6BLI - chains A and B of the 3 polymer chains in the assembly; structure by X-ray diffraction, 2.12 A resolution.

# Chain A
Protein: CB002.5 Fab Heavy Chain
Organism: Homo sapiens
Notes: antibody fragment or engineered binder
Chain sequence (231 residues; row label = number of the first residue in the row; a row labelled like 82A-82C holds insertion residues (82A, then the next letters in order)):
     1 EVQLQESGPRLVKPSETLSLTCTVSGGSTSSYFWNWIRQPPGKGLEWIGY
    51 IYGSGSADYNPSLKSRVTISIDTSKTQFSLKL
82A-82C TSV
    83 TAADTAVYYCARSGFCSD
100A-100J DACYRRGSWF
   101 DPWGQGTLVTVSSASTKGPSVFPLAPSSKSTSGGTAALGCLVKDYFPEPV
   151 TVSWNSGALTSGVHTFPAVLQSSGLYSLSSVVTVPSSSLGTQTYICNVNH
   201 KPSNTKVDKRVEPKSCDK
Disordered / not traced: 128-133, 215-218
Modified residues: Glu1 (pyroglutamic acid; PCA)
Cystine bridges: Cys22-Cys92, Cys98-Cys100C, Cys140-Cys196

# Chain B
Protein: CB002.5 Fab Light Chain
Organism: Homo sapiens
Notes: antibody fragment or engineered binder
Chain sequence (215 residues; row label = number of the first residue in the row):
     1 DIQMTQSPSSLSASVGDRVTITCRASQSIDNYLNWYQQKPGKAPKLLIYA
    51 ASGLQSGVPSRFSGSGSGTEFTLTVSSLHPEDFATYYCQQSYSTL
   95A T
    96 WTFGQGTKVEIKRTVAAPSVFIFPPSDEQLKSGTASVVCLLNNFYPREAK
   146 VQWKVDNALQSGNSQESVTEQDSKDSTYSLSSTLTLSKADYEKHKVYACE
   196 VTHQGLSSPVTKSFNRGEC
Disordered / not traced: 214
Cystine bridges: Cys23-Cys88, Cys134-Cys194

# Interface between chain A and chain B
Contacting residue pairs (73):
  Gln39(A) with Gln38(B), hydrogen bond; Tyr87(B), hydrogen bond
  Lys43(A) with Tyr87(B)
  Leu45(A) with Pro44(B), hydrophobic; Tyr87(B), hydrophobic; Phe98(B), hydrophobic
  Trp47(A) with Leu95(B); Thr95A(B); Trp96(B)
  Asp58(A) with Leu95(B)
  Tyr59(A) with Leu95(B)
  Asn60(A) with Thr95A(B)
  Pro61(A) with Thr95A(B)
  Tyr91(A) with Gln38(B), hydrogen bond; Lys42(B), hydrogen bond (side chain-backbone); Ala43(B), hydrophobic
  Ser95(A) with Trp96(B)
  Arg100E(A) with Thr94(B), hydrogen bond (side chain-backbone); Leu95(B), hydrogen bond (side chain-backbone); Trp96(B)
  Arg100F(A) with Ser91(B); Tyr92(B), hydrogen bond (side chain-backbone); Thr94(B)
  Gly100G(A) with Tyr32(B); Ser91(B), hydrogen bond (backbone-backbone)
  Ser100H(A) with Asn34(B), hydrogen bond (backbone-side chain); Ser91(B), hydrogen bond (backbone-side chain); Trp96(B)
  Trp100I(A) with Asn34(B); Tyr36(B); Leu46(B); Tyr49(B), hydrophobic; Trp96(B)
  Phe100J(A) with Tyr36(B), hydrogen bond (backbone-side chain); Gln89(B); Trp96(B), hydrophobic; Phe98(B), hydrophobic
  Asp101(A) with Gln55(B)
  Trp103(A) with Tyr36(B); Pro44(B)
  Gly104(A) with Ala43(B)
  Phe122(A) with Ser121(B); Glu123(B); Gln124(B)
  Pro123(A) with Ser121(B); Glu123(B)
  Leu124(A) with Phe118(B), hydrophobic; Val133(B), hydrophobic
  Ala125(A) with Phe118(B)
  Ala137(A) with Phe116(B), hydrophobic; Phe118(B); Leu135(B), hydrophobic
  Leu141(A) with Ser131(B)
  Lys143(A) with Gln124(B); Ser131(B), hydrogen bond
  His164(A) with Asn137(B); Asn138(B), hydrogen bond; Ser174(B), hydrogen bond
  Phe166(A) with Leu135(B), hydrophobic; Ser162(B); Thr164(B); Ser174(B); Leu175(B); Ser176(B)
  Pro167(A) with Ser162(B), hydrogen bond (backbone-side chain); Val163(B)
  Val169(A) with Gln160(B)
  Leu170(A) with Gln160(B), hydrogen bond (backbone-side chain)
  Gln171(A) with Gln160(B)
  Val181(A) with Leu135(B), hydrophobic
  Thr183(A) with Asn137(B)
  Lys209(A) with Glu123(B), salt bridge
  Lys214(A) with Asp122(B)
Other interface residues (no listed pair), chain A (43 interface residues in all): Ile37, Gly44, Val121, Thr135, Ala136, Leu138, Ser179
Other interface residues (no listed pair), chain B (40 interface residues in all): Ser93, Thr129, Thr180

# Summary
43 residues of chain A face 40 of chain B across their interface, with 16 hydrogen bonds and 1 salt bridge.
Polar pairs include Lys209(A)-Glu123(B), Gln39(A)-Gln38(B) and Gln39(A)-Tyr87(B).
Chain A is CB002.5 Fab Heavy Chain and chain B is CB002.5 Fab Light Chain, both from Homo sapiens; the
structure, RSV G peptide bound to Fab CB002.5, was determined by X-ray diffraction.
